PDB entry 7T7Z | X-ray diffraction, 1.46 A resolution | chain A

Chain A:
Molecule: Endoglucanase
Organism: Dictyostelium discoideum
Notes: fragment: carbohydrate-binding module
Reference sequence: P22699 (GUN6_DICDI); numbering as in UniProt (aligned over 555-705)
Sequence (154 residues; numbered 552 to 705; the number before each row is that of its first residue):
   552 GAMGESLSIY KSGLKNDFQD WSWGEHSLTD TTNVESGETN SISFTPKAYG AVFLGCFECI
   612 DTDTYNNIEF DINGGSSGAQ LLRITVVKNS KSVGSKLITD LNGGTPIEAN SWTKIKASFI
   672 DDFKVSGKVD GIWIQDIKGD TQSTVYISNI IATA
Differences from the reference sequence: expression tag (552-554)
Cystine bridges: Cys607-Cys610
Ion coordination: Na+: Asp571, Val585
Residues lining bound ligands: (2S)-2-hydroxybutanedioic acid (LMR): Asp571, His577, Ser578, Leu579, Thr580
Reported in the primary citation:
  - mutagenesis - W572A, Y600A: abolished binding to all polysaccharides evaluated here

Overview:
Chain A binds (2S)-2-hydroxybutanedioic acid. Asp571 and Val585 form the Na+ site. From the paper: W572A and
Y600A abolish binding to all polysaccharides evaluated here.
Chain A is Endoglucanase (Dictyostelium discoideum); the structure, The crystal structure of family 8
carbohydrate-binding module from Dictyostelium discoideum, was determined by X-ray diffraction together with
7T7Y from the same study.
